Entry 8XX5 (electron microscopy, 2.40 A resolution); this record covers chains B and C of the 9 polymer chains in the assembly.

[Chain B]
Molecule: DNA-directed RNA polymerase subunit beta
Organism: African swine fever virus
Notes: EC 2.7.7.6
UniProtKB: A0A2X0RU95 (A0A2X0RU95_ASF); numbering as in UniProt (aligned over 8-1242)
Amino-acid sequence (1235 residues; numbered 8 to 1242; the number before each row is that of its first residue):
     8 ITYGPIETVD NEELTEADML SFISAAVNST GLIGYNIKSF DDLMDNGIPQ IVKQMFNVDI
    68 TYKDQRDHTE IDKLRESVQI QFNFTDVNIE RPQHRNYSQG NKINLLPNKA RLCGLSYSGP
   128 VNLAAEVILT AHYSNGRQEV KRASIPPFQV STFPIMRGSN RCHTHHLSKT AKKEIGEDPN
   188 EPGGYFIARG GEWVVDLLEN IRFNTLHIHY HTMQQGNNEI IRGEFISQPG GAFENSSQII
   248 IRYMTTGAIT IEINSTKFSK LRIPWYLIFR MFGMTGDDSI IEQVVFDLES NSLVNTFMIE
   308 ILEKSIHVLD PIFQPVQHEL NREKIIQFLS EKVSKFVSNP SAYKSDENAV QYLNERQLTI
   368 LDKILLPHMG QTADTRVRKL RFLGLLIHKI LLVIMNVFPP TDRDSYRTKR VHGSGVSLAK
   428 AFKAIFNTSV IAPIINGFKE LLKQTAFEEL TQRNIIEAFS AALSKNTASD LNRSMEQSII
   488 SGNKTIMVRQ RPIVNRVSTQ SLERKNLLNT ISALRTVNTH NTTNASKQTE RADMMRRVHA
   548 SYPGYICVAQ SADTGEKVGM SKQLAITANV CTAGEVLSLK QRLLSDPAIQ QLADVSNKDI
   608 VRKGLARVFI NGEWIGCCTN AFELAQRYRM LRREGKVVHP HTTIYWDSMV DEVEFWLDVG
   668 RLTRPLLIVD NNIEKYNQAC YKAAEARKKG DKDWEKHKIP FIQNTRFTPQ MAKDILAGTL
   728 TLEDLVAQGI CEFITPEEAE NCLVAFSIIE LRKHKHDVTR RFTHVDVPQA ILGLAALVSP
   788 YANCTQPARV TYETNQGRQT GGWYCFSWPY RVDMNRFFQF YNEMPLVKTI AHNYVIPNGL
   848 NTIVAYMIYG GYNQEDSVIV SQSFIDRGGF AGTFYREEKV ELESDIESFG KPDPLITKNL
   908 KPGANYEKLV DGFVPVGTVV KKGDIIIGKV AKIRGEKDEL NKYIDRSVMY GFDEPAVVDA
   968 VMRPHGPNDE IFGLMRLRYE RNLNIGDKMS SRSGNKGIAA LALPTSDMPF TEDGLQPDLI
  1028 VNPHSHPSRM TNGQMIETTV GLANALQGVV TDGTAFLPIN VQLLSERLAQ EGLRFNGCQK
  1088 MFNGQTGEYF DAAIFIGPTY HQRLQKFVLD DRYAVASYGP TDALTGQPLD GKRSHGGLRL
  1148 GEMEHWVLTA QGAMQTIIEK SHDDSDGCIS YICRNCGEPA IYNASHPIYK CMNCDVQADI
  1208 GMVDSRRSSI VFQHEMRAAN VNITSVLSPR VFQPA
Not modelled in the structure: 220-224, 940-947
Metal / ion sites: Zn2+: Cys1180, Cys1183, Cys1198, Cys1201

[Chain C]
Molecule: DNA-directed RNA polymerase RPB3-11 homolog
Organism: African swine fever virus
UniProtKB: A0A2X0RUE7 (A0A2X0RUE7_ASF); residue numbers follow UniProt; this construct covers 1-359
Amino-acid sequence (359 residues; each row starts with the number of its first residue):
     1 MEKIFQNVEI KPFLIDFSNL FIKNAAKKLF QLEEQLPLVP VNVVMDFKGI SRAAVHGLSR
    61 VLQDEIPNYM LDIKPGGYKI EDSTDLFMTE QFIRNRINFI PIYAKNETLV FALRSLNNSC
   121 EVKTIYSRDL IQVAGPKLKY PIFNPTFEIG FLQPGKSLII EDIYIKKGIG RKHAAFNLAV
   181 KTHFSHLDIE QYPTDKKEYM ALSGYKQSSM TSDPRHHRLG LCFPAVPLPH INQAVRTYLK
   241 NACRIIIGRI QSIQKIYENF EEPQPELVLF SMDEEKTKAI ITIKDETHTI GNLLKTYIYE
   301 MIPDISFVGY QCVPHKQEMV LTIIHKASQE DLITLLEKSI QNIIQTFQIL EKNVDELIA

[Chain B / chain C interface]
Contacting residue pairs (99; chain B residue first):
  Phe813(B) - Phe87(C)
  Trp815(B) - Leu86(C)
  Trp815(B) - Phe87(C)
  Trp815(B) - Thr89(C)
  Pro816(B) - Leu86(C)
  Pro816(B) - Phe87(C)  hydrophobic
  Tyr817(B) - Leu86(C)
  Phe827(B) - Thr89(C)
  Phe827(B) - Gln91(C)
  Phe827(B) - Phe92(C)  hydrophobic
  Tyr828(B) - Phe92(C)
  Tyr828(B) - Asn95(C)
  Tyr828(B) - Arg96(C)  hydrogen bond
  Tyr859(B) - Pro314(C)
  Ser870(B) - Ala174(C)
  Ser870(B) - Asn177(C)
  Asp873(B) - Asn95(C)
  Asp873(B) - Phe99(C)
  Asp873(B) - His173(C)
  Asp873(B) - Ala174(C)  hydrogen bond (side chain-backbone)
  Arg874(B) - Asn95(C)  hydrogen bond (backbone-side chain)
  Arg874(B) - Phe99(C)
  Arg874(B) - Ala174(C)
  Arg874(B) - Asn177(C)
  Gly875(B) - Asn95(C)
  Gly879(B) - Gln91(C)  hydrogen bond (backbone-side chain)
  Thr880(B) - Gln91(C)  hydrogen bond
  Val923(B) - Ile80(C)  hydrophobic
  Gly924(B) - Ile80(C)
  Glu987(B) - Gln91(C)
  Arg988(B) - Gln91(C)
  Asn989(B) - Gln91(C)
  Leu1008(B) - Pro314(C)  hydrophobic
  Pro1011(B) - Asp64(C)
  Thr1012(B) - Gln63(C)
  Thr1012(B) - Asp64(C)  hydrogen bond (backbone-side chain)
  Thr1012(B) - Asn177(C)  hydrogen bond
  Thr1012(B) - Lys181(C)
  Ser1013(B) - Arg60(C)  hydrogen bond (backbone-side chain)
  Ser1013(B) - Gln63(C)
  Ser1013(B) - Asp64(C)  hydrogen bond
  Ser1013(B) - Glu65(C)  hydrogen bond
  Asp1014(B) - Arg60(C)  salt bridge
  Asp1014(B) - His288(C)
  Phe1017(B) - His56(C)
  Phe1017(B) - Lys181(C)
  Phe1017(B) - Phe184(C)  hydrophobic
  Glu1019(B) - Thr182(C)
  Glu1019(B) - His183(C)  hydrogen bond (backbone-side chain)
  Glu1019(B) - Phe184(C)  hydrogen bond (backbone-backbone)
  Glu1019(B) - Ser185(C)
  Glu1019(B) - Tyr205(C)  hydrogen bond
  Asp1020(B) - Thr182(C)
  Gly1021(B) - Lys181(C)
  Gly1021(B) - Thr182(C)
  Gln1023(B) - Lys181(C)  hydrogen bond
  Arg1081(B) - Thr194(C)
  Arg1081(B) - Tyr199(C)  hydrogen bond (side chain-backbone)
  Arg1081(B) - Met200(C)  hydrogen bond (side chain-backbone)
  Arg1081(B) - Leu202(C)  hydrogen bond (side chain-backbone)
  Arg1081(B) - Ser203(C)  hydrogen bond (side chain-backbone)
  Phe1082(B) - Lys197(C)
  Phe1082(B) - Met200(C)  hydrophobic
  Asn1083(B) - Met200(C)  hydrogen bond (side chain-backbone)
  Lys1087(B) - Gln191(C)  hydrogen bond
  Lys1087(B) - Ser203(C)
  Lys1087(B) - Tyr205(C)
  Phe1089(B) - Phe184(C)
  Phe1089(B) - His186(C)
  Phe1089(B) - Tyr205(C)
  Asn1090(B) - His56(C)
  Gly1091(B) - His56(C)  hydrogen bond (backbone-side chain)
  Gly1091(B) - Arg60(C)  hydrogen bond (backbone-side chain)
  Gln1092(B) - Arg60(C)
  Gln1092(B) - His288(C)
  Thr1093(B) - His56(C)
  Thr1093(B) - Asn292(C)
  Gly1094(B) - Arg52(C)
  Gly1094(B) - His56(C)
  Gly1094(B) - Phe184(C)
  Glu1095(B) - Arg52(C)  salt bridge
  Glu1095(B) - Ser209(C)
  Tyr1096(B) - His186(C)
  Tyr1096(B) - Ser203(C)
  Tyr1096(B) - Tyr205(C)  hydrophobic
  Tyr1096(B) - Gln207(C)  hydrogen bond (side chain-backbone)
  Tyr1096(B) - Ser208(C)
  Tyr1096(B) - Ser209(C)  hydrogen bond (backbone-side chain)
  Tyr1096(B) - Ser212(C)  hydrogen bond
  Phe1097(B) - Ser203(C)
  Asp1098(B) - Leu202(C)
  Asp1098(B) - Ser203(C)  hydrogen bond (backbone-backbone)
  Asp1098(B) - Ser208(C)  hydrogen bond
  Asp1098(B) - Ser209(C)  hydrogen bond (side chain-backbone)
  Ala1099(B) - Ala201(C)
  Ala1100(B) - Met200(C)
  Ala1100(B) - Ala201(C)  hydrogen bond (backbone-backbone)
  Ala1100(B) - Leu202(C)
  Ala1100(B) - Ser203(C)
Other interface residues (no listed pair), chain B (48 interface residues in all): Lys180, Tyr882, Tyr986, Cys1085
Other interface residues (no listed pair), chain C (48 interface residues in all): Gln153, Lys156, Arg171, Lys172, Ile189, Gly204, Met210, Tyr310

[In short]
The chain B/chain C interface involves 48 residues from each chain, with 29 hydrogen bonds and 2 salt bridges.
Polar pairs include Asp1014(B)-Arg60(C), Glu1095(B)-Arg52(C) and Tyr828(B)-Arg96(C). Cys1180(B), Cys1183(B),
Cys1198(B) and Cys1201(B) form the Zn2+ site.
Chain B is DNA-directed RNA polymerase subunit beta and chain C is DNA-directed RNA polymerase RPB3-11
homolog, both from African swine fever virus; the structure, ASFV RNAP M1249L C-tail occupied complex1
(MCOC1), was determined by electron microscopy, deposited together with 8Y0E, 8XX4, 8XXP, 8XXT and 8XY6.
